Entry 6QJQ (electron microscopy, 3.70 A resolution); this record covers chains A and D of the 6 polymer chains in the assembly.

== Chain A (and D) ==
Molecule: Microtubule-associated protein tau
Organism: Homo sapiens
Notes: chain D of this document is another copy of the same molecule, construct and numbering; everything in this record applies to it too
Reference sequence: P10636 (TAU_HUMAN), isoform P10636-2; the author numbering skips numbers that UniProt does not, so the offset changes along the chain: 272-274 = UniProt 214-216; 306-330 = UniProt 217-241
Amino-acid sequence (28 residues; row label = number of the first residue in the row; note: 31 numbers in that range are skipped by the numbering (no residue carries them; nothing is unmodelled there)):
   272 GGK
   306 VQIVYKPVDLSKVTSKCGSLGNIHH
What the authors report for this chain:
  - post-translational modification sites: Ser-320, Ser-324 (citing earlier work)

== Chain A / chain D interface ==
Pairs across the interface (11):
  Tyr-310(A) / Tyr-310(D)  hydrogen bond
  Val-318(A) / Val-318(D)  hydrophobic
  Ser-320(A) / Val-318(D)
  Ser-320(A) / Ser-320(D)
  Cys-322(A) / Ser-320(D)
  Cys-322(A) / Cys-322(D)  hydrophobic
  Ser-324(A) / Cys-322(D)
  Ser-324(A) / Ser-324(D)
  Leu-325(A) / Ser-324(D)
  Gly-326(A) / Ser-324(D)
  Asn-327(A) / Asn-327(D)  hydrogen bond
Also at the interface, not in a pair above, chain A (11 interface residues in all): Val-306, Gly-323, His-329
Also at the interface, not in a pair above, chain D (12 interface residues in all): Val-306, Ile-308, Thr-319, Lys-321, Gly-323, Gly-326
From the paper, about this interface:
  - pairs named by the authors: Cys-322(A)/Cys-322(D)
  - interface residues, chain A: Ser-320(A), Cys-322(A), Ser-324(A), Gly-326(A)

== In short ==
Chain A and chain D form an interface of 11 and 12 residues respectively; the contacts include 2 hydrogen
bonds. Among the polar pairs are Tyr-310(A)/Tyr-310(D) and Asn-327(A)/Asn-327(D). The paper describes a
contact between Cys-322(A) and Cys-322(D). From the paper: interface residues Ser-320(A), Cys-322(A) and
Ser-324(A) among others; modification sites Ser-320(A) and Ser-324(A).
Chain A and chain D are both Microtubule-associated protein tau (Homo sapiens); the structure, Cryo-EM
structure of heparin-induced 2N3R tau filaments, was determined by electron microscopy together with 6QJM,
6QJH and 6QJP from the same study.
